8TW6 - chains B and G of the 8 polymer chains in the assembly; structure by electron microscopy, 3.10 A resolution.

Chain B:
Name: T cell receptor beta variable 6-5, T cell receptor beta chain MC.7.G5, MCHERRY
From: Homo sapiens
UniProtKB: chimeric construct of A0A0K0K1A5, P0DTU4, A0A4D6FVK6: residues 1-114 from A0A0K0K1A5 (TVB65_HUMAN) positions 1-114 (same numbers); residues 128-311 from P0DTU4 positions 132-315 (UniProt number = residue number + 4); residues 322-556 from A0A4D6FVK6 positions 2-236 (UniProt number = residue number - 320)
Chain sequence (556 residues; row label = number of the first residue in the row):
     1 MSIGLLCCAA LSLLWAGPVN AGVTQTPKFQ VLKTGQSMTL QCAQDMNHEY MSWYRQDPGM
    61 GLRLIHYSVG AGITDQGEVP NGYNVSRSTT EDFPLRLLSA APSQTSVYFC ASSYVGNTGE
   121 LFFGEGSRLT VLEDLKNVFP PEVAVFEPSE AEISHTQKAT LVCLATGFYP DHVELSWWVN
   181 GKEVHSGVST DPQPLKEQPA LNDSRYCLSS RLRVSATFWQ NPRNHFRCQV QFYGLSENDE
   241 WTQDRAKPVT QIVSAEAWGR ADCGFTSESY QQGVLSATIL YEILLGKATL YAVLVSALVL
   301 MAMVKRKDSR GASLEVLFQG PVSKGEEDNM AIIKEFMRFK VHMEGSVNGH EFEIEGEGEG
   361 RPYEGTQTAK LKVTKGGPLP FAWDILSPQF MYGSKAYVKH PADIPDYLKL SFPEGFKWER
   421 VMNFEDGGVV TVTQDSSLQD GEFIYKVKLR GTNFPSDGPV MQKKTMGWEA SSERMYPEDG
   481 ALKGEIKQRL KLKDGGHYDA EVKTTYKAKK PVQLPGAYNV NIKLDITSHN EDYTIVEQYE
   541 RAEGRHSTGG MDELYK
Disordered / not traced: 1-30, 71-79, 85-88, 134-135, 192-195, 201-205, 235-240, 258-273, 296-556
Construct notes: linker (115-127, 312-321)
Disulfides: Cys42-Cys110, Cys163-Cys228
Swiss-Prot annotation at these positions:
  - glycosylation (N-linked (GlcNAc...) asparagine): Asn84, Asn202
  - region: Cys263 to Ala277 (Connecting peptide)

Chain G:
Name: T-cell surface glycoprotein CD3 gamma chain
From: Homo sapiens
UniProtKB: P09693 (CD3G_HUMAN); residues 1-182 here = UniProt positions 1-182
Chain sequence (190 residues; numbered 1 to 190; the number before each row is that of its first residue):
     1 MEQGKGLAVL ILAIILLQGT LAQSIKGNHL VKVYDYQEDG SVLLTCDAEA KNITWFKDGK
    61 MIGFLTEDKK KWNLGSNAKD PRGMYQCKGS QNKSKPLQVY YRMCQNCIEL NAATISGFLF
   121 AEIVSIFVLA VGVYFIAGQD GVRQSRASDK QTLLPNDQLY QPLKDREDDQ YSHLQGNQLR
   181 RNHHHHHHHH
Disordered / not traced: 1-26, 34-40, 76-79, 129-190
Construct notes: expression tag (183-190)
Disulfides: Cys46-Cys87, Cys104-Cys107
Glycans and other covalent adducts: N-acetylglucosamine (NAG) linked to Asn52, Asn92
Swiss-Prot annotation at these positions:
  - motif: Leu153, Leu154 (Di-leucine motif)
  - modified residue (Phosphoserine): Ser145, Ser148
  - glycosylation (N-linked (GlcNAc...) asparagine): Asn52, Asn92
  - mutagenesis: Leu153 (L153A: Abolishes lysosomal targeting; L153I: Diminished but persistent lysosomal targeting), Leu154 (L154A: Abolishes lysosomal targeting; L154A: Diminished but persistent lysosomal targeting; L154I: No effect), Tyr160 (Y160A: Abolishes lysosomal targeting), Leu163 (L163A: Abolishes lysosomal targeting)

Interface between chain B and chain G:
Residue-residue contacts (4; chain B residue first):
  Ile279(B) - Met103(G)  hydrophobic
  Leu280(B) - Phe118(G)  hydrophobic
  Lys287(B) - Ser125(G)  hydrogen bond (side chain-backbone)
  Lys287(B) - Val128(G)
Also at the interface, not in a pair above, chain B (4 interface residues in all): Ile283
Also at the interface, not in a pair above, chain G (5 interface residues in all): Cys104

In short:
4 residues of chain B and 5 residues of chain G are in contact; the contacts include 1 hydrogen bond. The
hydrogen-bonded pair is Lys287(B)-Ser125(G). Covalently linked N-acetylglucosamine: at Asn52(G) and Asn92(G).
Curated annotation (UniProt) lists 4 mutagenesis sites on chain G.
Chain B is T cell receptor beta variable 6-5, T cell receptor beta chain MC.7.G5, MCHERRY and chain G is
T-cell surface glycoprotein CD3 gamma chain, both from Homo sapiens; the structure, TCR in nanodisc ND-II, was
determined by electron microscopy (same publication as 8TW4).
